4GFB - chains A and C of the 3 polymer chains in the assembly; structure by X-ray diffraction, 2.99 A resolution.

# Chain A
Protein: DNA-binding protein RAP1
Source organism: Saccharomyces cerevisiae
Notes: fragment: 358-596
Reference sequence: P11938 (RAP1_YEAST); residue numbers follow UniProt; this construct covers 358-602
Chain sequence (272 residues; numbered 331 to 602; the number before each row is that of its first residue):
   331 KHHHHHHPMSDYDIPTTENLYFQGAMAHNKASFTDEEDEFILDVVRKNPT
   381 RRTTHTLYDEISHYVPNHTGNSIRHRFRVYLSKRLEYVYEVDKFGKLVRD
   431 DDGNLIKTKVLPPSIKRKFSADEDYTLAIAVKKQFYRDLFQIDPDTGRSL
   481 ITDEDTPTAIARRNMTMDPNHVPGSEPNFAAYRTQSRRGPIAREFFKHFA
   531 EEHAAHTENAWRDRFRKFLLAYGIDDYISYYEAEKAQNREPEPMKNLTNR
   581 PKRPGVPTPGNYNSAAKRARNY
Unresolved in the structure: 331-357, 483-501, 582, 596-602
Differences from the reference sequence: expression tag (331-357)
Swiss-Prot annotation at these positions:
  - DNA-binding region: Tyr388 to Leu411 (H-T-H motif)
  - modified residue: Thr486 (Phosphothreonine)
Small-molecule neighbours: Ca2+ (CA): Val374, Glu390, Tyr394

# Chain C
Molecule: telomeric DNA
Sequence (31 nucleotides; row label = number of the first residue in the row):
     1 GTGTGAACACCACACAACACCCACACACCAG
Unresolved in the structure: 7-8

# How chain A and chain C interact
Contacting residue pairs (57; chain A residue first):
  Asn359(A) with DC18(C), phosphate contact
  Lys360(A) with DA16(C), base contact; DA17(C), hydrogen bond to the base; DC18(C), phosphate contact
  Ala361(A) with DA17(C), hydrogen bond to the phosphate; DC18(C), hydrogen bond to the phosphate
  Ser362(A) with DA17(C), phosphate contact
  Phe363(A) with DA17(C), hydrogen bond to the phosphate; DC18(C), phosphate contact
  His385(A) with DC21(C), hydrogen bond to the base
  Asn397(A) with DC18(C), phosphate contact
  His398(A) with DC18(C), salt bridge to the phosphate
  Thr399(A) with DC18(C), sugar contact; DA19(C), hydrogen bond to the phosphate
  Asn401(A) with DA19(C), hydrogen bond to the phosphate; DC20(C), hydrogen bond to the base
  Ser402(A) with DC18(C), hydrogen bond to the phosphate
  His405(A) with DC18(C), hydrogen bond to the base
  Arg406(A) with DA17(C), salt bridge to the phosphate
  Tyr410(A) with DA16(C), hydrogen bond to the phosphate
  Ile445(A) with DC26(C), phosphate contact
  Lys446(A) with DA25(C), base contact; DC26(C), phosphate contact
  Arg447(A) with DA25(C), phosphate contact; DC26(C), hydrogen bond to the phosphate
  Phe449(A) with DA25(C), phosphate contact; DC26(C), phosphate contact
  His536(A) with DC26(C), salt bridge to the phosphate
  Thr537(A) with DC26(C), phosphate contact; DA27(C), hydrogen bond to the phosphate
  Asn539(A) with DA27(C), hydrogen bond to the phosphate
  Ala540(A) with DC26(C), phosphate contact
  Asp543(A) with DC26(C), hydrogen bond to the base; DA27(C), hydrogen bond to the base
  Arg544(A) with DA25(C), salt bridge to the phosphate
  Phe548(A) with DC24(C), phosphate contact; DA25(C), phosphate contact
  Lys575(A) with DC24(C), salt bridge to the phosphate; DA25(C), salt bridge to the phosphate
  Asn576(A) with DA23(C), phosphate contact; DC24(C), hydrogen bond to the phosphate
  Leu577(A) with DC24(C), hydrogen bond to the phosphate
  Thr578(A) with DA23(C), sugar contact; DC24(C), hydrogen bond to the phosphate
  Thr588(A) with DC21(C), hydrogen bond to the phosphate; DC22(C), base contact
  Pro589(A) with DC21(C), base contact; DC22(C), hydrogen bond to the base; DA23(C), base contact
  Gly590(A) with DC20(C), hydrogen bond to the base; DC21(C), hydrogen bond to the base; DC22(C), base contact
  Asn591(A) with DA19(C), sugar contact; DC20(C), hydrogen bond to the phosphate
  Asn593(A) with DA19(C), phosphate contact; DC20(C), hydrogen bond to the phosphate
  Ser594(A) with DA19(C), hydrogen bond to the phosphate
Other interface residues (no listed pair), chain A (41 interface residues in all): Lys448, Arg542, Arg546, Lys547, Arg580, Tyr592
Other interface residues (no listed pair), chain C (14 interface residues in all): DC28, DC29

# In short
The interface between chain A and chain C involves 41 residues on one side and 14 on the other; the contacts
include 26 hydrogen bonds and 6 salt bridges. Polar pairs include Lys360(A)-DA17(C), His385(A)-DC21(C) and
Asn401(A)-DC20(C). Chain A binds Ca2+.
Here chain A is DNA-binding protein RAP1 (Saccharomyces cerevisiae) and chain C is telomeric DNA. Entry 4GFB
(Rap1/DNA complex) was determined by X-ray diffraction.
